6Q64 - chain A; structure by X-ray diffraction, 2.40 A resolution.

== Chain A ==
Protein: Endoglycosidase
Source organism: Bacteroides thetaiotaomicron
UniProt: A0A0P0FQI4 (A0A0P0FQI4_BACT4); residue numbers follow UniProt; this construct covers 1-364
Chain sequence (364 residues; each row starts with the number of its first residue):
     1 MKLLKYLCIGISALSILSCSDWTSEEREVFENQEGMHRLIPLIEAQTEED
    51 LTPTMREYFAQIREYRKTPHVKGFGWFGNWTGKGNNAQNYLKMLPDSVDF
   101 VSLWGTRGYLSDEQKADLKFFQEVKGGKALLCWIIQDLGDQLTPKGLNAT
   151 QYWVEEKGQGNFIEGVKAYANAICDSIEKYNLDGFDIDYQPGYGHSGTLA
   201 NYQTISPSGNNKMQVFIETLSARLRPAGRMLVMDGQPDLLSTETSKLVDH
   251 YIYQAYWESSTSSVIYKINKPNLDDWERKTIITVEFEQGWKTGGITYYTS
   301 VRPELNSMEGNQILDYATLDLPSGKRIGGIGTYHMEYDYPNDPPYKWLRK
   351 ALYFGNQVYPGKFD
Unresolved in the structure: 1-38
Sequence notes: engineered mutation Gln190 (Glu in A0A0P0FQI4)
Modified residues: Mse1, Mse36 (selenomethionine); Mse55, Mse93, Mse213, Mse230, Mse233, Mse308, Mse335 (selenomethionine; parent Met)

== Overview ==
Chain A is Endoglycosidase (Bacteroides thetaiotaomicron); the structure, BT1044SeMet E190Q, was determined by
X-ray diffraction (same publication as 6Q63).
